Entry 8HHX (electron microscopy, 3.62 A resolution); this record covers chains C and H of the 7 polymer chains in the assembly.

Chain C:
Molecule: Spike glycoprotein
Source organism: Severe acute respiratory syndrome coronavirus 2
UniProt: P0DTC2 (SPIKE_SARS2); aligned to UniProt positions 14-1208 over residues 14-1208
Amino-acid sequence (1259 residues; numbered -5 to 1255; 2 numbers in that range are skipped by the numbering (no residue carries them; nothing is unmodelled there); the number before each row is that of its first residue; numbers below 1 keep their minus sign (Met-5 is residue -5)):
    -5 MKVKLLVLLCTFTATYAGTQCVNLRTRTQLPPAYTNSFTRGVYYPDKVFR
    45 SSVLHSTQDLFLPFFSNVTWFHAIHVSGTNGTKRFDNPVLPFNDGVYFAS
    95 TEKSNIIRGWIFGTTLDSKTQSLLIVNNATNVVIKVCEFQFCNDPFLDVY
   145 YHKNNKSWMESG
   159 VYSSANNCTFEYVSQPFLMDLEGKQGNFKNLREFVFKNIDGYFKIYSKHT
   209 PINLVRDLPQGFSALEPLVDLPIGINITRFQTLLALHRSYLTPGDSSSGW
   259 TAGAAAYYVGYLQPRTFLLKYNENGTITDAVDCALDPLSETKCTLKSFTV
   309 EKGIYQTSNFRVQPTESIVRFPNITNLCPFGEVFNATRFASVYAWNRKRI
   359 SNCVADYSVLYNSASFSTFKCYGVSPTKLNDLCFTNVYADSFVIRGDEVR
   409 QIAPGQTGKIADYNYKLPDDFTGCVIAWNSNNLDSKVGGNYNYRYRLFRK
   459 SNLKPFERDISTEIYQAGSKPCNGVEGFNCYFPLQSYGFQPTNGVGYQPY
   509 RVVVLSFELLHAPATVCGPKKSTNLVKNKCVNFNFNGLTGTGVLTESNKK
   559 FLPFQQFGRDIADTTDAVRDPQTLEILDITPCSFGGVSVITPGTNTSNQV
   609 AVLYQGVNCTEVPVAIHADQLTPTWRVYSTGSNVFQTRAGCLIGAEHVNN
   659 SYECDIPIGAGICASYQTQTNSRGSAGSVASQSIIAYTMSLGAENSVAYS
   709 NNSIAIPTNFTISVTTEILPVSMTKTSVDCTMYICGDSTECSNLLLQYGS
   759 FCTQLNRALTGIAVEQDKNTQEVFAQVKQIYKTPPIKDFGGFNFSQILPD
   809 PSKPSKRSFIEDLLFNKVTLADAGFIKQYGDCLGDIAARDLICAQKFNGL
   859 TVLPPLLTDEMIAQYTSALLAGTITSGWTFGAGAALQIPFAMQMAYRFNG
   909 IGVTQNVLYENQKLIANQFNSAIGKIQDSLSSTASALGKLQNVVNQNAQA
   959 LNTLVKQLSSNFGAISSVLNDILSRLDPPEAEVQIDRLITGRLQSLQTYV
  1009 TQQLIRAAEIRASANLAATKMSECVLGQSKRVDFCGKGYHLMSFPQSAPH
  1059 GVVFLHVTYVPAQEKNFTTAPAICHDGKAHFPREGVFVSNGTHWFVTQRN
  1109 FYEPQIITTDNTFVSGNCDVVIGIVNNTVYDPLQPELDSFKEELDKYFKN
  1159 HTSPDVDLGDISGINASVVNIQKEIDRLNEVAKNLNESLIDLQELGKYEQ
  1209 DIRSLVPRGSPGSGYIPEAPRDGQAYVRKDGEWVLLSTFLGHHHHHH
Not modelled in the structure: -5 to 24, 70-79, 159-185, 246-262, 464-490, 621-640, 677-688, 828-848, 1141-1255
Differences from the reference sequence: expression tag (-5 to 13, 1209-1255); variant Arg19 (Thr in P0DTC2), Asp142 (Gly in P0DTC2), Gly156 (Arg158 in P0DTC2), Arg452 (Leu in P0DTC2), Lys478 (Thr in P0DTC2), Gly614 (Asp in P0DTC2), Arg681 (Pro in P0DTC2), Gly682 (Arg in P0DTC2), Ser683 (Arg in P0DTC2), Gly685 (Arg in P0DTC2), Asn950 (Asp in P0DTC2), Pro986 (Lys in P0DTC2), Pro987 (Val in P0DTC2)
UniProt features mapped onto this chain:
  - region: Asn280 to Cys301 (Putative superantigen), Arg403 to Asp405 (Integrin-binding motif), Asn448 to Tyr451, Tyr453 to Phe456 (Immunodominant HLA epitope recognized by the CD8+), Ser816 to Tyr837 (Fusion peptide 1), Lys835 to Phe855 (Fusion peptide 2), Asp1163 to Glu1202 (Heptad repeat 2)
  - site: Arg815, Ser816 (Cleavage)
  - glycosylation: Asn17 (N-linked (GlcNAc...) (complex) asparagine), Asn61 (N-linked (GlcNAc...) (hybrid) asparagine), Asn74 (N-linked (GlcNAc...) (complex) asparagine), Asn122 (N-linked (GlcNAc...) (hybrid) asparagine), Asn149 (N-linked (GlcNAc...) (complex) asparagine), Asn165 (N-linked (GlcNAc...) (complex) asparagine), Asn234 (N-linked (GlcNAc...) (high mannose) asparagine), Asn282 (N-linked (GlcNAc...) (complex) asparagine), Thr323 (O-linked (GalNAc) threonine), Ser325 (O-linked (HexNAc...) serine), Asn331 (N-linked (GlcNAc...) (complex) asparagine), Asn343 (N-linked (GlcNAc...) (complex) asparagine), Asn603 (N-linked (GlcNAc...) (hybrid) asparagine), Asn616 (N-linked (GlcNAc...) (complex) asparagine), Asn657 (N-linked (GlcNAc...) (complex) asparagine), Thr676 (O-linked (GlcNAc...) threonine), Thr678 (O-linked (GlcNAc...) threonine), Asn709 (N-linked (GlcNAc...) (high mannose) asparagine), Asn717 (N-linked (GlcNAc...) (hybrid) asparagine), Asn801 (N-linked (GlcNAc...) (hybrid) asparagine) and 6 more in UniProt
Disulfides: Cys291-Cys301, Cys336-Cys361, Cys379-Cys432, Cys391-Cys525, Cys617-Cys649, Cys662-Cys671, Cys738-Cys760, Cys743-Cys749, Cys1032-Cys1043, Cys1082-Cys1126
Glycans and other covalent adducts: N-acetylglucosamine (NAG) linked to Asn61, Asn282, Asn603, Asn616, Asn657, Asn709, Asn717, Asn801, Asn1074, Asn1098

Chain H:
Molecule: FP-12A Fab heavy chain
Source organism: Homo sapiens
Notes: antibody fragment or engineered binder
Amino-acid sequence (224 residues; each row starts with the number of its first residue):
     1 EVQLVESGGGVVQPGRSLRLSCAASGFTFSSYGMHWVRQAPGKGLEWVAV
    51 ISYDGSNKYYADSVKGRFTISRDNSKNTLYLQMNSLRAEDTAVYYCANGF
   101 GEYYYYAMDVWGQGTTVTVSSASTKGPSVFPLAPSSKSTSGGTAALGCLV
   151 KDYFPEPVTVSWNSGALTSGVHTFPAVLQSSGLYSLSSVVTVPSSSLGTQ
   201 TYICNVNHKPSNTKVDKKVEPKSC
Not modelled in the structure: 120-224
Disulfides: Cys22-Cys96

Chain C / chain H interface:
Contacting residue pairs (8):
  Ser366(C) - Tyr53(H)
  Tyr369(C) - Tyr103(H)  hydrophobic
  Asn370(C) - Ser52(H)
  Asn370(C) - Tyr59(H)
  Phe377(C) - Tyr106(H)
  Pro384(C) - Tyr104(H)  hydrogen bond (backbone-side chain)
  Pro384(C) - Tyr106(H)
  Thr385(C) - Tyr104(H)
Interface residues without a listed pair, chain C (8 interface residues in all): Leu387, Lys528
Interface residues without a listed pair, chain H (8 interface residues in all): Val50, Glu102

In short:
The chain C/chain H interface involves 8 residues from each chain; the contacts include 1 hydrogen bond. Its
one hydrogen-bonded contact is Pro384(C)-Tyr104(H). Covalently linked N-acetylglucosamine: at Asn61(C),
Asn282(C), Asn603(C), Asn616(C), Asn657(C) and Asn709(C) and 4 more.
Chain C is Spike glycoprotein (Severe acute respiratory syndrome coronavirus 2) and chain H is FP-12A Fab
heavy chain (Homo sapiens); the structure, SARS-CoV-2 Delta Spike in complex with FP-12A, was determined by
electron microscopy, deposited together with 7YCK, 7YCN and 8HHZ.
